Entry 6A5T (electron microscopy, 6.70 A resolution (low resolution: residue-level contacts below are approximate; hydrogen-bond / salt-bridge calls are withheld)); this record covers chains T and e of the 23 polymer chains in the assembly.

Chain T:
Molecule: 198-nt DNA strand
Sequence (198 nucleotides; numbered -72 to 125; the number before each row is that of its first residue; numbers below 1 keep their minus sign (DA-72 is residue -72)):
   -72 ATCAGAATCCCGGTGCCGAGGCCGCTCAATTGGTCGTAGACAGCTCTAGC
   -22 ACCGCTTAAACGCACGTACGCGCTGTCCCCCGCGTTTTAACCGCCAAGGG
    28 GATTACACCCAAGACACCAGGCACGAGACAGAAAAAAACAACGAAAACGG
    78 CCACCACCCAAACACACCAAACACAAGAGCTAATTGACTGACGTAAGC
Disordered / not traced: 54-125

Chain e:
Molecule: Histone H3.3
Organism: Homo sapiens
Reference sequence: P84243 (H33_HUMAN); residues 0-135 here correspond to UniProt positions 1-136 (UniProt number = residue number + 1)
Chain sequence (139 residues; numbered -3 to 135; the number before each row is that of its first residue; numbers below 1 keep their minus sign (Gly-3 is residue -3)):
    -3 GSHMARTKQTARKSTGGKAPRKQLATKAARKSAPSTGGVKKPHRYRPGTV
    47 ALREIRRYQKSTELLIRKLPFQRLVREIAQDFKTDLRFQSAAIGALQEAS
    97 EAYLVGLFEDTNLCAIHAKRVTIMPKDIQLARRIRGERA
Disordered / not traced: -3 to 38
Differences from the reference sequence: expression tag (-3 to -1)
UniProt features mapped onto this chain:
  - site: Ser31 (Interaction with ZMYND11)
  - modified residue: Arg2 (Asymmetric dimethylarginine), Thr3 (Phosphothreonine), Lys4 (Allysine), Gln5 (5-glutamyl dopamine), Thr6 (Phosphothreonine), Arg8 (Citrulline), Lys9 (N6,N6,N6-trimethyllysine), Ser10 (ADP-ribosylserine), Thr11 (Phosphothreonine), Lys14 (N6-(2-hydroxyisobutyryl)lysine), Arg17 (Asymmetric dimethylarginine), Lys18 (N6-(2-hydroxyisobutyryl)lysine), Lys23 (N6-(2-hydroxyisobutyryl)lysine), Arg26 (Citrulline), Lys27 (N6,N6,N6-trimethyllysine), Ser28 (ADP-ribosylserine), Ser31 (Phosphoserine), Lys36 (N6,N6,N6-trimethyllysine), Lys37 (N6-methyllysine), Tyr41 (Phosphotyrosine) and 9 more in UniProt
  - lipidation: Lys18 (N6-decanoyllysine)

How chain T and chain e interact:
Residue-residue contacts (17):
  DA-67(T) - Tyr41(e)
  DA-66(T) - Tyr41(e)
  DA-66(T) - Arg49(e)
  DT-65(T) - Arg49(e)
  DC8(T) - Pro43(e)
  DG9(T) - Arg40(e)
  DG9(T) - Pro43(e)
  DG9(T) - Gly44(e)
  DG9(T) - Thr45(e)
  DG9(T) - Val46(e)
  DG9(T) - Ala47(e)
  DC10(T) - Arg40(e)
  DC10(T) - Tyr41(e)
  DA17(T) - Leu65(e)
  DA17(T) - Pro66(e)
  DA17(T) - Arg69(e)
  DC18(T) - Leu65(e)
Interface residues without a listed pair, chain T (11 interface residues in all): DC-64, DC-2, DA16
Interface residues without a listed pair, chain e (14 interface residues in all): His39, Lys56, Lys115

In short:
11 residues of chain T and 14 residues of chain e are in contact.
Chain T is a 198-nt DNA strand and chain e is Histone H3.3 (Homo sapiens); the structure, RNA polymerase II
elongation complex stalled at SHL(-1) of the nucleosome, was determined by electron microscopy, deposited
together with 6A5L, 6A5O, 6A5P, 6A5R, 6A5U and 6INQ.
